Entry 7WCA (X-ray diffraction, 1.78 A resolution); this record covers chains A and C of the 4 polymer chains in the assembly.

# Chain A (and C)
Molecule: Catalase
Organism: Mycothermus thermophilus
Notes: EC 1.11.1.6; chain C of this document is another copy of the same molecule, construct and numbering; everything in this record applies to it too
UniProtKB: M4GGR7 (M4GGR7_9PEZI); residues 0-698 here correspond to UniProt positions 1-699 (UniProt number = residue number + 1)
Amino-acid sequence (720 residues; row label = number of the first residue in the row; numbers below 1 keep their minus sign (Met-21 is residue -21)):
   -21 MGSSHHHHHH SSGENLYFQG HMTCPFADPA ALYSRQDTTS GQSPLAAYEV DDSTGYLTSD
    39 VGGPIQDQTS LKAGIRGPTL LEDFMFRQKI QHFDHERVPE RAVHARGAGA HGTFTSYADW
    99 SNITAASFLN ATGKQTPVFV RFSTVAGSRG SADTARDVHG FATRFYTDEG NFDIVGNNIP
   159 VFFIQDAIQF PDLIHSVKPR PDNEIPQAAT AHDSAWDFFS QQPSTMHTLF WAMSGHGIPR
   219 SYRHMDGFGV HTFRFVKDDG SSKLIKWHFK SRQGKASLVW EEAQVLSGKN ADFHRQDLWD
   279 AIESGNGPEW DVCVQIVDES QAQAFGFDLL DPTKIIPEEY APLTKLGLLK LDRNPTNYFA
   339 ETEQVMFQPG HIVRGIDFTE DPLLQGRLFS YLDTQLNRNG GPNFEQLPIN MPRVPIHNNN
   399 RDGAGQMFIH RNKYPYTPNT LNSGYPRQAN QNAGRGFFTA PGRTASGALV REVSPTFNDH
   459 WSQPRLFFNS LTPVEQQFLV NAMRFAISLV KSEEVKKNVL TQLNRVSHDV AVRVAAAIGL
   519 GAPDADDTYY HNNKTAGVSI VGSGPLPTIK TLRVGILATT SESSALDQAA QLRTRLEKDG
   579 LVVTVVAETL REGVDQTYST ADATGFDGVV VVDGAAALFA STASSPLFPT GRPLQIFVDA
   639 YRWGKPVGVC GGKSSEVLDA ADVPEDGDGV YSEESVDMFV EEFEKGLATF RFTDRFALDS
Not modelled in the structure: -21 to 19, 698 (chain C: -21 to 20, 698)
Sequence notes: initiating methionine (-21); expression tag (-20 to -1); engineered mutation Ala484 (Glu485 in M4GGR7)
Metal / ion sites: heme Fe near Tyr369 (its only coordinating residue here)
Ligand contacts:
  - heme (HEM), molecule 1: Ile68, Phe71, Asp72
  - heme (HEM), molecule 2: Arg79, Ala80, Val81, His82, Arg119, Ser121, Gly138, Phe139, Ala140, Val153, Gly154, Asn155, Phe160, Ala165, Phe168, Val228, His229, Val343, Phe345, Leu361, Arg365, Ser368, Tyr369, Thr372, Gln373, Arg376
From the paper describing this entry:
  - mutagenesis - E484A: decreased catalytic activity
  - mutagenesis - T188D, T188I, E484A: increased catalytic activity on catechol
  - conformationally variable residues: Thr188

# Chain A / chain C interface
Pairs across the interface - 260 pairs, chain A then chain C:
  Gln44(A) with Arg449(C)
  Asp45(A) with Ile166(C)
  Gln46(A) with Ile166(C); Gln167(C); Asp170(C), hydrogen bond; Gln200(C)
  Thr47(A) with Asp164(C); Ile166(C); Arg449(C); Glu450(C); Val451(C)
  Ser48(A) with Asp164(C), hydrogen bond; Ile166(C); Val448(C); Arg449(C)
  Leu49(A) with Leu447(C); Val448(C); Arg449(C)
  Lys50(A) with Ala446(C); Leu447(C); Val448(C), hydrogen bond (backbone-backbone); Glu450(C), hydrogen bond (side chain-backbone)
  Ala51(A) with Ala443(C); Leu447(C), hydrophobic
  Gly52(A) with Ser444(C); Ala446(C), hydrogen bond (backbone-backbone); Val448(C)
  Ile53(A) with Val448(C); Glu450(C); Val451(C); Ser452(C)
  Arg54(A) with Ala300(C); Gln301(C); Asp306(C), salt bridge; Leu308(C); Glu358(C); Ser452(C)
  Gly55(A) with Glu358(C)
  Pro56(A) with Glu358(C); Gln363(C)
  Thr57(A) with Gln363(C), hydrogen bond (backbone-side chain)
  Asp61(A) with Arg449(C), salt bridge
  Met63(A) with Arg449(C)
  Phe64(A) with Ala165(C), hydrophobic; Ile166(C), hydrophobic; Gly364(C); Phe367(C), hydrophobic
  Arg65(A) with Phe367(C)
  Lys67(A) with Ile166(C), hydrogen bond (side chain-backbone); Pro169(C); Asp170(C), salt bridge
  Ile68(A) with Ala165(C); Pro169(C), hydrophobic; Phe367(C), hydrophobic; Ser368(C)
  Gln69(A) with Phe367(C); Asp371(C)
  Phe71(A) with Ala80(C), hydrophobic; Phe168(C), hydrophobic; Pro169(C), hydrophobic; Ile172(C), hydrophobic
  Asp72(A) with Phe367(C); Ser368(C), hydrogen bond; Asp371(C); Thr372(C), hydrogen bond (backbone-side chain); Asn375(C)
  His73(A) with Asp371(C), salt bridge; Asn375(C), hydrogen bond
  Glu74(A) with His173(C), salt bridge
  Arg75(A) with Pro77(C); Glu78(C); Ala80(C), hydrogen bond (side chain-backbone); Lys176(C); Asn375(C), hydrogen bond (backbone-side chain)
  Val76(A) with Pro77(C)
  Pro77(A) with Arg75(C); Val76(C); Pro77(C)
  Glu78(A) with Arg75(C); Arg127(C), salt bridge
  Ala80(A) with Phe71(C), hydrophobic; Arg75(C), hydrogen bond (backbone-side chain)
  Arg84(A) with Gln185(C)
  Ser126(A) with Arg127(C), hydrogen bond; Gly128(C)
  Arg127(A) with Glu78(C), salt bridge; Ser126(C), hydrogen bond; Arg127(C), hydrogen bond (backbone-backbone); Gly128(C), hydrogen bond (backbone-backbone); Glu182(C), salt bridge
  Gly128(A) with Ser126(C); Arg127(C), hydrogen bond (backbone-backbone); Gly128(C); Ser129(C); Gln185(C), hydrogen bond (backbone-side chain)
  Ser129(A) with Arg127(C); Gly128(C), hydrogen bond (backbone-backbone)
  Asp164(A) with Thr47(C); Ser48(C), hydrogen bond
  Ala165(A) with Phe64(C), hydrophobic; Ile68(C)
  Ile166(A) with Asp45(C); Gln46(C); Thr47(C); Ser48(C); Phe64(C), hydrophobic; Lys67(C), hydrogen bond (backbone-side chain)
  Gln167(A) with Gln46(C)
  Phe168(A) with Phe71(C), hydrophobic
  Pro169(A) with Lys67(C); Ile68(C); Phe71(C), hydrophobic
  Asp170(A) with Gln46(C), hydrogen bond; Lys67(C), salt bridge
  Ile172(A) with Phe71(C), hydrophobic
  His173(A) with Glu74(C), salt bridge
  Lys176(A) with Arg75(C)
  Arg178(A) with Trp277(C)
  Pro179(A) with Asn335(C); Tyr336(C), hydrogen bond (backbone-backbone)
  Asp180(A) with Trp277(C); Pro333(C); Thr334(C); Tyr336(C), hydrogen bond (backbone-backbone)
  Asn181(A) with Arg273(C); Trp277(C); Tyr336(C)
  Glu182(A) with Arg127(C), salt bridge; Arg273(C), salt bridge; Tyr336(C), hydrogen bond
  Ile183(A) with Arg273(C); Gln274(C)
  Pro184(A) with Asp270(C)
  Gln185(A) with Arg84(C); Gly128(C), hydrogen bond (side chain-backbone); Ala269(C); Asp270(C), hydrogen bond (backbone-side chain)
  Glu259(A) with Pro627(C); Arg630(C), salt bridge
  Gln262(A) with Gly266(C); Lys267(C)
  Ser265(A) with Gly266(C)
  Gly266(A) with Gln262(C); Ser265(C); Gly266(C)
  Lys267(A) with Gln262(C), hydrogen bond
  Ala269(A) with Gln185(C)
  Asp270(A) with Pro184(C); Gln185(C), hydrogen bond (side chain-backbone)
  Arg273(A) with Asn181(C); Glu182(C), salt bridge; Ile183(C)
  Gln274(A) with Ile183(C)
  Trp277(A) with Arg178(C); Asp180(C); Asn181(C)
  Ala300(A) with Arg54(C)
  Gln301(A) with Arg54(C)
  Asp306(A) with Arg54(C), salt bridge
  Leu308(A) with Arg54(C)
  Pro333(A) with Asp180(C)
  Thr334(A) with Asp180(C)
  Asn335(A) with Pro179(C)
  Tyr336(A) with Pro179(C), hydrogen bond (backbone-backbone); Asp180(C), hydrogen bond (backbone-backbone); Asn181(C); Glu182(C)
  Glu358(A) with Arg54(C); Gly55(C); Pro56(C)
  Gln363(A) with Pro56(C); Thr57(C), hydrogen bond (side chain-backbone)
  Gly364(A) with Phe64(C)
  Phe367(A) with Phe64(C), hydrophobic; Arg65(C); Ile68(C), hydrophobic; Gln69(C); Asp72(C)
  Ser368(A) with Ile68(C); Asp72(C), hydrogen bond
  Asp371(A) with Gln69(C); Asp72(C); His73(C), salt bridge
  Thr372(A) with Asp72(C), hydrogen bond (side chain-backbone)
  Leu374(A) with His73(C)
  Asn375(A) with Asp72(C); His73(C); Arg75(C), hydrogen bond (side chain-backbone)
  Ala443(A) with Ala51(C)
  Ser444(A) with Gly52(C)
  Ala446(A) with Lys50(C); Gly52(C), hydrogen bond (backbone-backbone)
  Leu447(A) with Leu49(C); Lys50(C)
  Val448(A) with Ser48(C); Leu49(C); Lys50(C), hydrogen bond (backbone-backbone); Gly52(C); Ile53(C)
  Arg449(A) with Gln44(C); Thr47(C); Ser48(C); Leu49(C); Asp61(C), salt bridge; Met63(C)
  Glu450(A) with Thr47(C); Lys50(C), hydrogen bond (backbone-side chain); Ile53(C)
  Val451(A) with Thr47(C); Ile53(C)
  Ser452(A) with Ile53(C); Arg54(C)
  Asn479(A) with Pro624(C), hydrogen bond (side chain-backbone)
  Arg482(A) with Pro624(C); Leu625(C)
  Phe483(A) with Ser597(C); Thr598(C)
  Ser486(A) with Leu588(C); Thr595(C); Thr598(C)
  Leu487(A) with Thr598(C)
  Lys494(A) with Leu588(C)
  Ala514(A) with Thr587(C)
  Ala515(A) with Thr587(C); Leu588(C), hydrogen bond (backbone-backbone); Thr595(C)
  Ile516(A) with Leu588(C)
  Gly517(A) with Leu588(C), hydrogen bond (backbone-backbone)
  Thr587(A) with Ala514(C); Ala515(C)
  Leu588(A) with Ser486(C); Lys494(C); Ala515(C), hydrogen bond (backbone-backbone); Ile516(C); Gly517(C)
  Thr595(A) with Ser486(C); Ala515(C)
  Ser597(A) with Phe483(C)
  Thr598(A) with Phe483(C); Ser486(C); Leu487(C)
  Ser622(A) with Ala695(C)
  Ser623(A) with Ala695(C)
  Pro624(A) with Asn479(C), hydrogen bond (backbone-side chain); Arg482(C), hydrogen bond (backbone-side chain); Ala695(C); Leu696(C); Asp697(C)
  Leu625(A) with Arg482(C)
  Pro627(A) with Glu259(C)
  Thr628(A) with Arg640(C)
  Arg630(A) with Glu259(C), salt bridge
  Gln633(A) with Gln633(C), hydrogen bond
  Arg640(A) with Thr628(C)
  Asp660(A) with Ser619(C)
  Ala695(A) with Ser622(C); Ser623(C); Pro624(C)
  Leu696(A) with Pro624(C)
  Asp697(A) with Pro624(C)
Interface residues without a listed pair, chain A (127 interface residues in all): Leu58, Arg79, Val81, Gln200, Phe337, Pro360, Gly445, Pro453, Thr454, Gln475
Interface residues without a listed pair, chain C (126 interface residues in all): Leu58, Arg79, Val81, Phe337, Pro360, Leu374, Gly445, Pro453, Gln475

# In short
The interface between chain A and chain C involves 127 residues on one side and 126 on the other, with 46
hydrogen bonds and 18 salt bridges. Polar contacts include Arg54(A)-Asp306(C), Asp61(A)-Arg449(C) and
Lys67(A)-Asp170(C). The paper reports that T188D, T188I and E484A of chain A increase catalytic activity on
catechol; conformational variability at Thr188(A).
Chain A and chain C are both Catalase (Mycothermus thermophilus); the structure, CATPO mutant - E484A, was
determined by X-ray diffraction together with 7VN0 and 5YEM from the same study.
